Entry 1JB2 (X-ray diffraction, 2.00 A resolution); this record covers chains A and B.

[Chain A (and B)]
Molecule: Nuclear transport factor 2
From: Rattus norvegicus
Notes: chain B of this document is another copy of the same molecule, construct and numbering; everything in this record applies to it too
UniProtKB: P61972 (NTF2_RAT); numbering as in UniProt (aligned over 1-127)
Amino-acid sequence (127 residues; row label = number of the first residue in the row):
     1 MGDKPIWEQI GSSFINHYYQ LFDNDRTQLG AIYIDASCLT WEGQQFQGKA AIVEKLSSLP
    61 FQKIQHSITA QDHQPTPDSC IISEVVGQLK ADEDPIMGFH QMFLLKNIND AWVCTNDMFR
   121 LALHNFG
Not modelled in the structure: 1-3, 127
Construct notes: conflict N16 (Gln in P61972); engineered mutation E84 (Met in P61972)

[Interface between chain A and chain B]
Contacting residue pairs (64):
  C38(A) - Q74(B)
  L39(A) - Q74(B)
  T40(A) - D72(B)
  T40(A) - Q74(B)  hydrogen bond
  G43(A) - D72(B)
  Q47(A) - W7(B)
  A70(A) - R120(B)
  D72(A) - T40(B)
  D72(A) - M118(B)
  D72(A) - R120(B)  salt bridge
  H73(A) - M118(B)
  Q74(A) - C38(B)
  Q74(A) - L39(B)
  Q74(A) - T40(B)  hydrogen bond
  Q74(A) - N116(B)
  Q74(A) - D117(B)  hydrogen bond (side chain-backbone)
  Q74(A) - M118(B)
  P75(A) - C38(B)
  P75(A) - N116(B)
  T76(A) - L104(B)
  T76(A) - N116(B)
  P77(A) - T115(B)
  P77(A) - N116(B)
  D78(A) - D78(B)
  D78(A) - C80(B)
  D78(A) - K106(B)  salt bridge
  C80(A) - D78(B)
  I82(A) - I82(B)  hydrophobic
  I82(A) - N116(B)
  E84(A) - H100(B)  salt bridge
  E84(A) - M102(B)
  E84(A) - M118(B)
  E84(A) - R120(B)
  H100(A) - H100(B)
  H100(A) - M102(B)
  M102(A) - S83(B)
  M102(A) - E84(B)
  M102(A) - M102(B)  hydrophobic
  L104(A) - T76(B)
  K106(A) - D78(B)  salt bridge
  T115(A) - P77(B)
  N116(A) - Q74(B)
  N116(A) - P75(B)
  N116(A) - T76(B)
  N116(A) - P77(B)
  N116(A) - I82(B)
  D117(A) - Q74(B)  hydrogen bond (backbone-side chain)
  M118(A) - D72(B)
  M118(A) - H73(B)
  M118(A) - Q74(B)
  M118(A) - I82(B)
  M118(A) - E84(B)
  R120(A) - D72(B)  salt bridge
  R120(A) - E84(B)
  H124(A) - A122(B)
  H124(A) - H124(B)
  N125(A) - A122(B)
  N125(A) - L123(B)  hydrogen bond (backbone-backbone)
  F126(A) - G98(B)
  F126(A) - F99(B)
  F126(A) - H100(B)
  F126(A) - R120(B)
  F126(A) - L121(B)
  F126(A) - A122(B)
Other interface residues (no listed pair), chain A (32 interface residues in all): A36, S83, V86, Q101
Other interface residues (no listed pair), chain B (37 interface residues in all): A36, G43, Q45, A70, Q71, V86, N125

[Overview]
Chain A and chain B form an interface of 32 and 37 residues respectively, with 5 hydrogen bonds and 5 salt
bridges. Polar pairs include D72(A)-R120(B), D78(A)-K106(B) and E84(A)-H100(B).
Both chains are Nuclear transport factor 2 (Rattus norvegicus). Entry 1JB2 (Crystal structure of NTF2 M84E
mutant) was determined by X-ray diffraction (same publication as 1JB4 and 1JB5).
